PDB entry 6DB9 | X-ray diffraction, 2.02 A resolution | chains R and H of the 3 polymer chains in the assembly

[Chain R]
Molecule: 60-nt RNA strand
Sequence (60 nucleotides; each row starts with the number of its first residue):
     1 GGAUGCGCCUUGAAAAGCCUGCGAAACACGCAGCUGGUGAAUGACAGCUA
    51 UGGCGCAUCC
Ion coordination: Mg2+ site 1 near G12 (its only coordinating residue here)
From the paper describing this entry:
  - conformationally variable residues (side-chain flip): G39, A40

[Chain H]
Protein: Fab-Heavy-Chain
Organism: synthetic construct
Notes: antibody fragment or engineered binder
Chain sequence (232 residues; row label = number of the first residue in the row):
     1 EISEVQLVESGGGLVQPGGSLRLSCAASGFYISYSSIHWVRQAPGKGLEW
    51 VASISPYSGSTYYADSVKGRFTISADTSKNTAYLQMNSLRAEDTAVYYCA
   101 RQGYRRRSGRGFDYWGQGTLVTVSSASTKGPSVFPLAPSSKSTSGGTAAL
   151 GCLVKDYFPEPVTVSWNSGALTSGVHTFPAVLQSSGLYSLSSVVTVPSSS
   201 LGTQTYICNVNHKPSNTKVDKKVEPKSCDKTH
Not modelled in the structure: 1-3, 140-144, 228-232
Cystine bridges: Cys-25/Cys-99, Cys-152/Cys-208

[Chain R / chain H interface]
Pairs across the interface - 25 pairs, chain R then chain H:
  C9(R) / Arg-106(H)  hydrogen bond to the sugar
  C22(R) / Arg-105(H)  salt bridge to the phosphate
  C22(R) / Arg-106(H)  hydrogen bond to the phosphate
  G23(R) / Arg-105(H)  salt bridge to the phosphate
  G23(R) / Arg-106(H)  salt bridge to the phosphate
  A24(R) / Tyr-34(H)  stacking on the base
  A24(R) / Tyr-57(H)  hydrogen bond to the sugar
  A24(R) / Tyr-104(H)  base contact
  A25(R) / Pro-56(H)  sugar contact
  A25(R) / Tyr-57(H)  stacking on the base
  A25(R) / Gly-103(H)  phosphate contact
  A25(R) / Tyr-104(H)  phosphate contact
  A25(R) / Arg-105(H)  salt bridge to the phosphate
  A26(R) / His-38(H)  base contact
  A26(R) / Pro-56(H)  phosphate contact
  A26(R) / Gln-102(H)  hydrogen bond to the base
  A26(R) / Arg-105(H)  sugar contact
  A26(R) / Arg-110(H)  hydrogen bond to the sugar
  C27(R) / Ser-55(H)  base contact
  C27(R) / Pro-56(H)  hydrogen bond to the base
  C27(R) / Ser-58(H)  hydrogen bond to the base
  C27(R) / Ser-60(H)  hydrogen bond to the base
  C27(R) / Tyr-62(H)  sugar contact
  A28(R) / Tyr-57(H)  base contact
  A28(R) / Ser-58(H)  base contact
Other interface residues (no listed pair), chain R (9 interface residues in all): C8
Other interface residues (no listed pair), chain H (15 interface residues in all): Ser-36

[In short]
The interface between chain R and chain H involves 9 residues on one side and 15 on the other; the contacts
include 8 hydrogen bonds, 4 salt bridges and 2 aromatic stacking contacts. Polar contacts include
A26(R)/Gln-102(H), C27(R)/Pro-56(H) and C27(R)/Ser-58(H). From the paper: conformational variability at G39(R)
and A40(R).
Chain R is a 60-nt RNA strand and chain H is Fab-Heavy-Chain (synthetic construct); the structure, Structural
basis for promiscuous binding and activation of fluorogenic dyes by DIR2s RNA aptamer, was determined by X-ray
diffraction (same publication as 6DB8).
